Entry 9JUT (X-ray diffraction, 2.13 A resolution); this record covers chain A.

[Chain A]
Molecule: Histone acetyltransferase p300
From: Homo sapiens
Notes: EC 2.3.1.48, 2.3.1.-
Reference sequence: Q09472 (EP300_HUMAN); residue numbers follow UniProt; this construct covers 1040-1161
Amino-acid sequence (141 residues; each row starts with the number of its first residue):
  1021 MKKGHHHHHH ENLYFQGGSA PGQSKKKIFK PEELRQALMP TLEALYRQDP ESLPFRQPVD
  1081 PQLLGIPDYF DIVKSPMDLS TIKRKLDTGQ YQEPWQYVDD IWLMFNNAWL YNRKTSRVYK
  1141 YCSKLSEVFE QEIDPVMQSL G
Unresolved in the structure: 1021-1044
Construct notes: initiating methionine (1021); expression tag (1022-1039)
Ligand contacts: A1EDM ((6S)-1-(3-chloranyl-4-methoxy-phenyl)-6-[4-(3-methyl-1,2-benzoxazol-5-yl)-1-[(2S)-2-morpholin-4-ylpropyl]imidazol-2-yl]piperidin-2-one): Pro1070, Leu1073, Pro1074, Phe1075, Val1079, Leu1084, Ile1086, Tyr1089, Ala1128, Tyr1131, Asn1132, Arg1137, Val1138, Tyr1141

[Summary]
Ligands of chain A: compound A1EDM.
Chain A is Histone acetyltransferase p300 (Homo sapiens); the structure, X-ray crystal structure of Y16524 in
EP300, was determined by X-ray diffraction, deposited together with 9JUU and 9JUY.
